Entry 1CLQ (X-ray diffraction, 2.70 A resolution); this record covers chains D and A of the 3 polymer chains in the assembly.

== Chain D ==
Molecule: 12-nt DNA strand
Sequence (12 nucleotides; each row starts with the number of its first residue; the depositors numbered this strand downwards along its sequence, so these rows (ascending numbers) run in the REVERSE of the deposited 5'-to-3' order):
     1 GCGCCTTGAT GA
Bound ions: Ca2+ site 1: DG1, DC2 (shared with Asp114(A) of chain A); Ca2+ site 2: DG1 (shared with Glu116(A) of chain A); Ca2+ site 3 near DT7 (its only coordinating residue here)

== Chain A ==
Name: Protein (DNA polymerase)
Source organism: Enterobacteria phage RB69
Notes: EC 2.7.7.7
UniProt: Q38087 (DPOL_BPR69); residues 1-903 here = UniProt positions 1-903
Chain sequence (903 residues; each row starts with the number of its first residue):
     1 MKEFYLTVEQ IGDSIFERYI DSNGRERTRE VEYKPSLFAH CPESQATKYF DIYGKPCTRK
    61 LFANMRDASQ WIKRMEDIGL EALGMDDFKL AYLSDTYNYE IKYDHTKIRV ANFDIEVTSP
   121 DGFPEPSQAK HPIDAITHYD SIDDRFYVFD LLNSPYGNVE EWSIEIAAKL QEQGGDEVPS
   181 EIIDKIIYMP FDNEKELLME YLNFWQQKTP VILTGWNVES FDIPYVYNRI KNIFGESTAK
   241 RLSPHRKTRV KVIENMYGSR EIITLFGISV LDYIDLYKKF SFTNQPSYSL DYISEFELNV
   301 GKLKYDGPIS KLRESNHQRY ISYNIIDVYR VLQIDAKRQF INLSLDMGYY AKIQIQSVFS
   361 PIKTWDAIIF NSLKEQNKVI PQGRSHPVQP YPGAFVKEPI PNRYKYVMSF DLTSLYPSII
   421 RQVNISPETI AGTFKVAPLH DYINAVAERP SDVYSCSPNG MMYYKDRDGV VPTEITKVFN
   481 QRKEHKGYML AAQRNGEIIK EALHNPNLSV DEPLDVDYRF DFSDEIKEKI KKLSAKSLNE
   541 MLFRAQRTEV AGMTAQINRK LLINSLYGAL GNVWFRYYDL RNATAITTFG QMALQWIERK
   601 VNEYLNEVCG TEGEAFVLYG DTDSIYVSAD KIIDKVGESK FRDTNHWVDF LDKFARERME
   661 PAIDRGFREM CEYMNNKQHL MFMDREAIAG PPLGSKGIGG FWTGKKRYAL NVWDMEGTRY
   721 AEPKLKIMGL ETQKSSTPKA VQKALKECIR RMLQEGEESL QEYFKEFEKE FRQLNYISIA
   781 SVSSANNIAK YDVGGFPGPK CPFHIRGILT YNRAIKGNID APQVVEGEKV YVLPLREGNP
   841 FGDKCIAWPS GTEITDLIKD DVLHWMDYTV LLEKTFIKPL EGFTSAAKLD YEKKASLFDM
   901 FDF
Bound ions: Ca2+ site 1: Asp114 (shared with DG1(D), DC2(D) of chain D); Ca2+ site 2: Glu116 (shared with DG1(D) of chain D); Ca2+ site 3: Glu219, Asp275; Ca2+ site 4: Asn505, Asn507, Lys531; Ca2+ site 5: Asp621, Asp623, Ser624; Ca2+ site 6 near Asn676 (its only coordinating residue here); Ca2+ site 7 near Glu716 (its only coordinating residue here)
Small-molecule neighbours: GDP (guanosine-5'-diphosphate): Tyr33, Ser36, Phe38, Lys48, Tyr49, Arg59, Gly84, Met85, Ala91, Asp95, Phe370, Lys374, Asn377, Lys378, Val379, Ile380
What the authors report for this chain:
  - Ca2+ coordination: Asp114, Glu116, Asp275, Asp621, Asp623
  - Ca2+ coordination through a water molecule: Ile115, Trp216, Asp222, Asp327
  - catalytic residues: Asp411 (by similarity / conservation)
  - binding site for the 11-nt DNA strand: Arg260
  - conformationally variable residues (domain motion): Ser783 to Ala789, Pro799 to His804
  - binding site for the 12-nt DNA strand (chain D): Arg260

== How chain D and chain A interact ==
Residue-residue contacts (29; chain D residue first):
  DG1(D) - Asp114(A)  phosphate contact
  DG1(D) - Glu116(A)  sugar contact
  DG1(D) - Val117(A)  hydrogen bond to the phosphate
  DG1(D) - Thr118(A)  phosphate contact
  DG1(D) - Ser119(A)  hydrogen bond to the base
  DG1(D) - Asp121(A)  base contact
  DG1(D) - Phe221(A)  sugar contact
  DG1(D) - Ile309(A)  base contact
  DG1(D) - Ser310(A)  base contact
  DG1(D) - Tyr320(A)  phosphate contact
  DG1(D) - Glu828(A)  base contact
  DC2(D) - Phe123(A)  stacking on the base
  DC2(D) - Trp216(A)  phosphate contact
  DC2(D) - Asn217(A)  hydrogen bond to the base
  DC2(D) - Phe221(A)  base contact
  DC2(D) - Arg260(A)  hydrogen bond to the base
  DC2(D) - Ser289(A)  phosphate contact
  DC2(D) - Leu290(A)  hydrogen bond to the phosphate
  DC2(D) - Asp291(A)  phosphate contact
  DG3(D) - Trp216(A)  phosphate contact
  DG3(D) - Asn217(A)  base contact
  DG3(D) - Ile274(A)  sugar contact
  DG3(D) - Ser287(A)  phosphate contact
  DG3(D) - Tyr288(A)  hydrogen bond to the phosphate
  DG3(D) - Ser289(A)  sugar contact
  DC5(D) - Asn255(A)  base contact
  DC5(D) - His804(A)  salt bridge to the phosphate
  DT6(D) - Tyr791(A)  hydrogen bond to the phosphate
  DT7(D) - Met256(A)  phosphate contact
Also at the interface, not in a pair above, chain D (7 interface residues in all): DC4
Also at the interface, not in a pair above, chain A (30 interface residues in all): Ile115, Pro124, Ser220, Ser784, Gly827

== Summary ==
Chain D and chain A form an interface of 7 and 30 residues respectively, with 7 hydrogen bonds, 1 salt bridge
and 1 aromatic stacking contact. Among the polar pairs are DG1(D)-Ser119(A), DC2(D)-Asn217(A) and
DC2(D)-Arg260(A). Bound to chain A: GDP. From the paper: the catalytic residue Asp411(A); a binding site for
the 11-nt DNA strand at Arg260(A).
Chain D is a 12-nt DNA strand and chain A is Protein (DNA polymerase) (Enterobacteria phage RB69); the
structure, Crystal structure of a replication fork DNA polymerase editing complex at 2.7 A resolution, was
determined by X-ray diffraction, deposited together with 1B8H and 1B77.
